4UMT - chain A; structure by X-ray diffraction, 1.98 A resolution.

# Chain A
Name: Maternal embryonic leucine zipper kinase
Organism: Homo sapiens
Notes: EC 2.7.11.1, 2.7.10.2
UniProtKB: Q14680 (MELK_HUMAN); residue numbers follow UniProt; this construct covers 1-336
Chain sequence (356 residues; numbered -19 to 336; the number before each row is that of its first residue; numbers below 1 keep their minus sign (Met-19 is residue -19)):
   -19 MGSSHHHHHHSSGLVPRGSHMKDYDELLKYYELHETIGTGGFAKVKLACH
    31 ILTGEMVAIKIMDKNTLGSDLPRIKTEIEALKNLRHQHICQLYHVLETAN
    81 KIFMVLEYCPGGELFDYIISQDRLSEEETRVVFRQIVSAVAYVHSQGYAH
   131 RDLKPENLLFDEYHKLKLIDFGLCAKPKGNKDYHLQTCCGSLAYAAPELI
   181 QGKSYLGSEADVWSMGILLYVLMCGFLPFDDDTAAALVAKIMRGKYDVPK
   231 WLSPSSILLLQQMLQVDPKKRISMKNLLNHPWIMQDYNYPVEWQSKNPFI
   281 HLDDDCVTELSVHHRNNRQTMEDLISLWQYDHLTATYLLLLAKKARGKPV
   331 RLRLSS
Unresolved in the structure: -19 to 2, 154-168, 334-336
Sequence notes: expression tag (-19 to 0); engineered mutation Thr213 (Asn in Q14680), Ala214 (Val in Q14680), Ala215 (Met in Q14680), Val218 (Tyr in Q14680), Ala219 (Lys in Q14680)
Small-molecule neighbours: inhibitors (47W; 1-(4-{[3-(isoquinolin-7-yl)prop-2-yn-1-yl]oxy}-2-methoxybenzyl)piperazinediium): Ile17, Val25, Ala38, Lys40, Glu57, Ala60, Leu61, Leu64, Ile69, Cys70, Met84, Leu86, Glu87, Tyr88, Cys89, Tyr128, Ala129, His130, Leu139, Leu148, Ile149, Asp150, Phe151
Swiss-Prot annotation at these positions:
  - region: Leu282 to Leu321 (UBA-like)
  - active site: Asp132 (Proton acceptor)
  - binding site (ATP): Ile17 to Val25, Lys40
  - modified residue: Thr56 (Phosphothreonine), Tyr163 (Phosphotyrosine), Thr167 (Phosphothreonine), Ser171 (Phosphoserine), Ser253 (Phosphoserine), Ser336 (Phosphoserine)
  - mutagenesis: Cys29 (C29V: Abolishes dependence to reducing agents; when associated with V-70; A-89; A-154; A-168; A-169; A-204; A-286 and A-339), Cys70 (C70V: Abolishes dependence to reducing agents; when associated with V-29; A-89; A-154; A-168; A-169; A-204; A-286 and A-339), Cys89 (C89A: Abolishes dependence to reducing agents; when associated with V-29; V-70; A-154; A-168; A-169; A-204; A-286 and A-339), Asp150 (D150A: Abolishes enzymatic activity), Cys154 (C154A: Abolishes dependence to reducing agents; when associated with V-29; V-70; A-89; A-168; A-169; A-204; A-286 and A-339), Tyr163 (Y163F: Abolishes autophosphorylation on tyrosine but still active on exogenous substrates), Thr167 (T167A: Abolishes activation of serine/threonine-protein kinase activity and has only weak activity; T167D/E: Phosphomimetic mutant that has similar kinase activity as wild-type), Cys168 (C168A: Abolishes dependence to reducing agents; when associated with V-29; V-70; A-89; A-154; A-169; A-204; A-286 and A-339), Cys169 (C169A: Abolishes dependence to reducing agents; when associated with V-29; V-70; A-89; A-154; A-168; A-204; A-286 and A-339), Ser171 (S171A: Abolishes activation of serine/threonine-protein kinase activity and has only weak activity; S171D: Inactive), Cys204 (C204A: Abolishes dependence to reducing agents; when associated with V-29; V-70; A-89; A-154; A-168; A-169; A-286 and A-339), Asp283 to Asp285 (Inactive), 1 further mutagenesis entry in UniProt
From the paper describing this entry:
  - binding site for inhibitors: Glu57, Ala129, His130, Arg131

# Overview
Ligands of chain A: inhibitors. Curated annotation (UniProt) lists active-site residue Asp132, 10 ATP-binding
residues and 15 mutagenesis sites. From the paper: a binding site for inhibitors at Glu57, Ala129 and His130
among others.
Chain A is Maternal embryonic leucine zipper kinase (Homo sapiens); the structure, Structure of MELK in
complex with inhibitors, was determined by X-ray diffraction, deposited together with 4UMU.
